Entry 2NNY (X-ray diffraction, 2.58 A resolution); this record covers chains A and B of the 4 polymer chains in the assembly.

# Chain A (and B)
Name: C-ets-1 protein
From: Homo sapiens
Notes: chain B of this document is another copy of the same molecule, construct and numbering; everything in this record applies to it too
UniProt: P14921 (ETS1_HUMAN); residues 280-441 here = UniProt positions 280-441
Sequence (171 residues; numbered 271 to 441; the number before each row is that of its first residue):
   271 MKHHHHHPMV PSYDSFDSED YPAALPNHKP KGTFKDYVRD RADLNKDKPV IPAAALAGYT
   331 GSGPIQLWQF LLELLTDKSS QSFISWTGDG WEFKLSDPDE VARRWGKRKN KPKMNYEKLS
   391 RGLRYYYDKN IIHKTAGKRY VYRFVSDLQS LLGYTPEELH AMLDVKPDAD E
Disordered / not traced: 271-307, 437-441
Differences from the reference sequence: expression tag (271-279); engineered mutation Ser350 (Cys in P14921), Ser416 (Cys in P14921)
From the paper describing this entry:
  - binding site for the 23-nt DNA strand: Arg391, Arg394, Tyr395
  - self-association interface (contacts with another copy of this molecule); pairs are residue here / residue on that copy: Gly333-Asn380 (backbone contact)
  - mutagenesis - G333Q: abolished binding to WT S-EBS
  - mutagenesis - G333Q: unchanged signaling
  - mutagenesis - C350S/C416S: unchanged binding to S-EBS element
  - mutagenesis - G333A, G333Q, P334A, P334Q: unchanged binding to M1 probe
  - mutagenesis - G333Q: abolished signaling in response to stromelysin-1 promoter

# Chain A / chain B interface
Pairs across the interface (16):
  Ala327(A) with Asn380(B)
  Gly328(A) with Asn380(B)
  Gly331(A) with Asn380(B)
  Ser332(A) with Asn380(B)
  Gly333(A) with Lys379(B); Asn380(B), hydrogen bond (backbone-backbone); Lys381(B)
  Pro334(A) with Lys379(B)
  Lys379(A) with Gly333(B); Pro334(B)
  Asn380(A) with Ala327(B); Gly328(B); Gly331(B); Ser332(B); Gly333(B), hydrogen bond (backbone-backbone)
  Lys381(A) with Gly333(B)
Other interface residues (no listed pair), chain A (11 interface residues in all): Ala324, Pro382
Other interface residues (no listed pair), chain B (11 interface residues in all): Ala324, Pro382
From the paper, about this interface:
  - hot spots on chain A (mutagenesis) - G333A, P334A, P334Q: abolished binding to S-EBS

# Overview
The chain A/chain B interface involves 11 residues from each chain; the contacts include 2 hydrogen bonds. The
hydrogen-bonded pair Gly333(A)-Asn380(B) is a backbone contact. From the paper: a binding site for the 23-nt
DNA strand at Arg391(A), Arg394(A) and Tyr395(A); G333A, P334A and P334Q of chain A abolish binding to S-EBS;
5 substitutions were tested in all.
Both chains are C-ets-1 protein (Homo sapiens). Entry 2NNY (Crystal structure of the Ets1 dimer DNA complex)
was determined by X-ray diffraction.
